2X8E - chain A; structure by X-ray diffraction, 2.50 A resolution.

[Chain A]
Name: Serine/threonine-protein kinase CHK1
Source organism: Homo sapiens
Notes: EC 2.7.11.1; fragment: chk1kd, residues 1-276
UniProtKB: O14757 (CHK1_HUMAN); numbering as in UniProt (aligned over 1-276)
Amino-acid sequence (276 residues; row label = number of the first residue in the row):
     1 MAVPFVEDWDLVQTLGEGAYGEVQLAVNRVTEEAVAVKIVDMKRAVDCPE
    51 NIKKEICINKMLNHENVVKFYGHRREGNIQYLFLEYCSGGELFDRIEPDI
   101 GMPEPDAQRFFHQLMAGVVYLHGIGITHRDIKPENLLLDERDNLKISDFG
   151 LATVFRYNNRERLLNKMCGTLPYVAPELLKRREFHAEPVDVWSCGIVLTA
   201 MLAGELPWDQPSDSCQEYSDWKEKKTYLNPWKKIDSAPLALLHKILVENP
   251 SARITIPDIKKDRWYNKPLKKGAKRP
Disordered / not traced: 1-8, 45-47, 271-276
Residues lining bound ligands: X8E (5-methyl-8-pyridin-4-yl[1,2,4]triazolo[4,3-a]quinolin-1(2h)-one): Leu-15, Gly-16, Val-23, Ala-36, Val-68, Glu-85, Tyr-86, Cys-87, Ser-88, Gly-90, Glu-91, Leu-137, Ser-147
Swiss-Prot annotation at these positions:
  - active site: Asp-130 (Proton acceptor)
  - binding site (ATP): Leu-15 to Val-23, Lys-38
  - cross-link: Lys-132 (Glycyl lysine isopeptide (Lys-Gly) (interchain with G-Cter in ubiquitin))
  - mutagenesis: Lys-38 (K38R: Abolishes kinase activity), Asp-130 (D130A: Abolishes kinase activity), Lys-132 (K132R: Strong reduction of chromatin-associated CHK1 ubiquitination)
Reported in the primary citation:
  - binding site for X8E: Glu-85, Cys-87

[In short]
Bound to chain A: compound X8E. Curated annotation (UniProt) lists active-site residue Asp-130, 10 ATP-binding
residues and 3 mutagenesis sites. From the paper: a binding site for X8E at Glu-85 and Cys-87.
Chain A is Serine/threonine-protein kinase CHK1 (Homo sapiens); the structure, Discovery of a Novel Class of
triazolones as Checkpoint Kinase Inhibitors - Hit to Lead Exploration, was determined by X-ray diffraction,
deposited together with 2X8D and 2X8I.
